Entry 1PWX (X-ray diffraction, 1.80 A resolution); this record covers chains A and B of the 4 polymer chains in the assembly.

== Chain A (and B) ==
Name: halohydrin dehalogenase
From: Agrobacterium tumefaciens
Notes: chain B of this document is another copy of the same molecule, construct and numbering; everything in this record applies to it too
Reference sequence: Q93D82 (Q93D82_RHIRD); residue numbers follow UniProt; this construct covers 1-254
Sequence (254 residues; row label = number of the first residue in the row):
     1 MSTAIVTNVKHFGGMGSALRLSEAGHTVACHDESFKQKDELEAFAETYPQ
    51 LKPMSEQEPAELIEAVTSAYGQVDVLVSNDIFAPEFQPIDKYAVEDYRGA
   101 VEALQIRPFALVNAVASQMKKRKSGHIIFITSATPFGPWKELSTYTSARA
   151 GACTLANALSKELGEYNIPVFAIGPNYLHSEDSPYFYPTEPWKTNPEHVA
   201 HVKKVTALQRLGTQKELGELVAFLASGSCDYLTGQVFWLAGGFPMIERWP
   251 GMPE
Disordered / not traced: 1, 254
From the paper describing this entry:
  - catalytic residues: Ser132, Tyr145, Arg149
  - catalytic residues: Asp80 (proposed by the authors, not directly observed)
  - contacts within the chain: Ser132-Thr134 (hydrogen bond), Tyr145-Arg149 (hydrogen bond), Asn176-Tyr187, Ser180-Tyr187 (hydrogen bond), Phe12-Tyr185 (backbone contact)
  - binding site for bromide ion: Phe12, Pro175 to Thr189
  - self-association interface (contacts with another copy of this molecule); pairs are residue here / residue on that copy: Tyr187-Trp249 (hydrogen bond)
  - mutagenesis - S132A (>10 000-fold), Y145F (>10 000-fold), R149K (400-fold), R149N (>10 000-fold): decreased catalytic activity (citing earlier work)
  - mutagenesis - D80A: abolished catalytic activity
  - mutagenesis - D80N (220-fold): decreased catalytic activity

== How chain A and chain B interact ==
Contacting residue pairs (74; chain A residue first):
  Pro88(A) - Glu162(B)
  Ile89(A) - Phe109(B)
  Ile89(A) - Val112(B)  hydrophobic
  Ile89(A) - Asn113(B)
  Ile89(A) - Ala116(B)  hydrophobic
  Ile89(A) - Leu159(B)  hydrophobic
  Ile89(A) - Glu162(B)  hydrogen bond (backbone-side chain)
  Asp90(A) - Asn113(B)
  Asp90(A) - Ala116(B)
  Asp90(A) - Ser117(B)
  Asp90(A) - Lys120(B)  salt bridge
  Lys91(A) - Lys120(B)
  Tyr92(A) - Phe109(B)  hydrophobic
  Tyr92(A) - Asn113(B)  hydrogen bond (backbone-side chain)
  Ala93(A) - Phe109(B)
  Val94(A) - Ile106(B)  hydrophobic
  Val94(A) - Ala110(B)  hydrophobic
  Val94(A) - Asn113(B)
  Tyr97(A) - Gln105(B)  hydrogen bond
  Tyr97(A) - Ile106(B)  hydrophobic
  Tyr97(A) - Phe109(B)  hydrophobic
  Tyr97(A) - Leu155(B)
  Arg98(A) - Glu102(B)  salt bridge
  Arg98(A) - Ile106(B)
  Val101(A) - Val101(B)  hydrophobic
  Val101(A) - Ile106(B)  hydrophobic
  Glu102(A) - Arg98(B)  salt bridge
  Gln105(A) - Tyr97(B)  hydrogen bond
  Gln105(A) - Gln105(B)  hydrogen bond
  Ile106(A) - Val94(B)  hydrophobic
  Ile106(A) - Tyr97(B)  hydrophobic
  Phe109(A) - Ile89(B)  hydrophobic
  Phe109(A) - Ala93(B)
  Phe109(A) - Tyr97(B)  hydrophobic
  Phe109(A) - Thr144(B)
  Val112(A) - Ile89(B)  hydrophobic
  Asn113(A) - Ile89(B)  hydrogen bond (side chain-backbone)
  Asn113(A) - Tyr92(B)
  Ala116(A) - Ile89(B)  hydrophobic
  Ser117(A) - Asp90(B)
  Lys120(A) - Pro88(B)
  Lys120(A) - Asp90(B)  salt bridge
  Lys120(A) - Lys91(B)
  Pro138(A) - Asn157(B)
  Pro138(A) - Ala158(B)  hydrophobic
  Lys140(A) - Lys161(B)
  Lys140(A) - Glu162(B)
  Glu141(A) - Glu162(B)
  Ser143(A) - Phe109(B)
  Ser143(A) - Leu155(B)
  Thr144(A) - Phe109(B)
  Thr146(A) - Thr154(B)
  Ser147(A) - Gly151(B)
  Ser147(A) - Thr154(B)
  Ser147(A) - Leu155(B)
  Ala150(A) - Thr154(B)
  Gly151(A) - Ser147(B)
  Thr154(A) - Thr146(B)
  Thr154(A) - Ser147(B)
  Thr154(A) - Ala150(B)
  Leu155(A) - Ser143(B)
  Leu155(A) - Ser147(B)
  Asn157(A) - Pro138(B)
  Ala158(A) - Ser143(B)
  Leu159(A) - Ile89(B)  hydrophobic
  Leu159(A) - Ser143(B)  hydrogen bond (backbone-side chain)
  Lys161(A) - Pro138(B)
  Lys161(A) - Trp139(B)
  Glu162(A) - Pro88(B)
  Glu162(A) - Ile89(B)  hydrogen bond (side chain-backbone)
  Glu162(A) - Glu141(B)
  Glu162(A) - Ser143(B)  hydrogen bond
  Leu163(A) - Ile89(B)  hydrophobic
  Glu165(A) - Lys140(B)  salt bridge
Interface residues without a listed pair, chain A (39 interface residues in all): Ala110, Pro135
Interface residues without a listed pair, chain B (41 interface residues in all): Gln87, Pro135, Leu163, Glu165

== In short ==
The interface between chain A and chain B involves 39 residues on one side and 41 on the other; the contacts
include 9 hydrogen bonds and 5 salt bridges. Polar pairs include Asp90(A)-Lys120(B), Arg98(A)-Glu102(B) and
Glu165(A)-Lys140(B). The paper reports catalytic residues Ser132(A), Tyr145(A) and Arg149(A) among others;
S132A, Y145F and R149K of chain A, among others, reduce catalytic activity; 6 substitutions were tested in
all.
Chain A and chain B are both halohydrin dehalogenase (Agrobacterium tumefaciens); the structure, Crystal
structure of the haloalcohol dehalogenase HheC complexed with bromide, was determined by X-ray diffraction,
deposited together with 1PWZ and 1PX0.
